Entry 2O06 (X-ray diffraction, 2.00 A resolution); this record covers chains A and B.

== Chain A (and B) ==
Protein: Spermidine synthase
From: Homo sapiens
Notes: EC 2.5.1.16; chain B of this document is another copy of the same molecule, construct and numbering; everything in this record applies to it too
UniProtKB: P19623 (SPEE_HUMAN); numbering as in UniProt (aligned over 1-302)
Amino-acid sequence (304 residues; each row starts with the number of its first residue; numbers below 1 keep their minus sign (Gly-1 is residue -1)):
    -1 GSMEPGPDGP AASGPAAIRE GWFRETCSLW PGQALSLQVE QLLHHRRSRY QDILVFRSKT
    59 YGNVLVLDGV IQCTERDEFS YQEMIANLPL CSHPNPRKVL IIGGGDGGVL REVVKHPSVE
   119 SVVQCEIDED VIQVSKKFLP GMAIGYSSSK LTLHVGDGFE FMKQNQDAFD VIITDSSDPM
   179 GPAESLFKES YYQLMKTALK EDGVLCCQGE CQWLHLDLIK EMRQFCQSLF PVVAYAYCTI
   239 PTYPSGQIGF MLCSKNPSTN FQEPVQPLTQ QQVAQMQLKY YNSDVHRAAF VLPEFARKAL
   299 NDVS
Not modelled in the structure: -1 to 5 (chain B: -1 to 13)
Differences from the reference sequence: cloning artifact (-1 to 0)
Bound ions: Mg2+: His91, Asp168, Asp200
Residues lining bound ligands:
  - 5'-deoxy-5'-methylthioadenosine (MTA): Gln49, Leu63, Leu65, Gln70, Ile100, Gly101, Gly102, Gly103, Asp104, Cys123, Glu124, Ile125, Asp126, Val129, Gly154, Asp155, Gly156, Asp173, Ser174, Ser175, Pro180, Ala181, Leu184
  - 1,4-diaminobutane (PUT): Trp28, Val68, Ile69, Gln70, Tyr79, Asp173, Ser174, Ser175, Asp176, Gln206, Tyr241, Pro242, Ile246
Swiss-Prot annotation at these positions:
  - active site: Asp173 (Proton acceptor)
  - binding site (S-adenosyl 3-(methylsulfanyl)propylamine): Gln49, Gln80, Asp104, Glu124, Asp155, Gly156, Asp173
  - binding site (putrescine): Tyr79, Asp173 to Asp176, Tyr241
  - modified residue: Met1 (N-acetylmethionine)

== Interface between chain A and chain B ==
Pairs across the interface (77; chain A residue first):
  Glu18(A) with Arg17(B), salt bridge
  Trp20(A) with Arg22(B); Gly30(B); Gln31(B); Ala32(B)
  Arg22(A) with Trp20(B)
  Pro29(A) with Thr58(B), hydrogen bond (backbone-side chain)
  Gly30(A) with Trp20(B); Leu35(B); Gln36(B), hydrogen bond (backbone-backbone); Thr58(B)
  Gln31(A) with Trp20(B); Ser34(B); Tyr59(B), hydrogen bond
  Ala32(A) with Trp20(B), hydrophobic; Ala32(B); Leu33(B); Ser34(B), hydrogen bond (backbone-backbone)
  Leu33(A) with Ala32(B)
  Ser34(A) with Gln31(B); Ala32(B), hydrogen bond (backbone-backbone)
  Leu35(A) with Gly30(B)
  Gln36(A) with Gly30(B), hydrogen bond (backbone-backbone)
  Thr58(A) with Pro29(B), hydrogen bond (side chain-backbone); Gly30(B)
  Tyr59(A) with Gln31(B), hydrogen bond; Ser243(B)
  Arg74(A) with Trp211(B), hydrogen bond (side chain-backbone); Leu212(B)
  Asp75(A) with Trp211(B)
  Phe77(A) with Trp211(B), hydrophobic; Phe293(B), hydrophobic
  Ser78(A) with Trp211(B)
  Trp211(A) with Arg74(B), hydrogen bond (backbone-side chain); Asp75(B); Phe77(B), hydrophobic; Ser78(B); Thr237(B), hydrogen bond; Pro239(B), hydrophobic
  Leu212(A) with Arg74(B)
  Thr237(A) with Trp211(B), hydrogen bond; Thr237(B); Gln245(B), hydrogen bond
  Pro239(A) with Trp211(B), hydrophobic; Ser243(B)
  Ser243(A) with Tyr59(B); Pro239(B)
  Gln245(A) with Thr237(B), hydrogen bond
  Gln268(A) with Glu292(B); Arg295(B)
  Val271(A) with Glu292(B)
  Leu276(A) with Glu292(B)
  Lys277(A) with Glu292(B); Phe293(B), hydrogen bond (backbone-backbone)
  Tyr278(A) with Pro291(B), hydrophobic; Glu292(B), hydrogen bond (backbone-backbone)
  Tyr279(A) with Glu292(B)
  Asn280(A) with Glu292(B), hydrogen bond
  Asp282(A) with Val289(B)
  Val283(A) with Val289(B); Leu290(B)
  Ala286(A) with Val289(B), hydrophobic
  Val289(A) with Asp282(B); Val283(B); Ala286(B), hydrophobic
  Leu290(A) with Val283(B)
  Pro291(A) with Tyr278(B), hydrophobic
  Glu292(A) with Gln268(B); Val271(B); Leu276(B); Lys277(B); Tyr278(B), hydrogen bond (backbone-backbone); Tyr279(B); Asn280(B), hydrogen bond
  Phe293(A) with Phe77(B), hydrophobic; Lys277(B), hydrogen bond (backbone-backbone)
  Arg295(A) with Gln268(B)
Other interface residues (no listed pair), chain A (42 interface residues in all): Thr24, Tyr235, Gly244
Other interface residues (no listed pair), chain B (43 interface residues in all): Thr24, Tyr235, Gly244, Asp300

== In short ==
Chain A and chain B form an interface of 42 and 43 residues respectively, with 20 hydrogen bonds and 1 salt
bridge. Among the polar pairs are Glu18(A)-Arg17(B), Pro29(A)-Thr58(B) and Gln31(A)-Tyr59(B). Chain A binds
5'-deoxy-5'-methylthioadenosine and 1,4-diaminobutane.
Both chains are Spermidine synthase (Homo sapiens). Entry 2O06 (Human spermidine synthase) was determined by
X-ray diffraction together with 2O05, 2O07 and 2O0L from the same study.
